Entry 4TSV (X-ray diffraction, 1.80 A resolution); this record covers chain A.

[Chain A]
Protein: Tumor necrosis factor-alpha
Organism: Homo sapiens
UniProt: P01375 (TNFA_HUMAN); residues 8-157 here correspond to UniProt positions 84-233 (UniProt number = residue number + 76)
Sequence (150 residues; row label = number of the first residue in the row):
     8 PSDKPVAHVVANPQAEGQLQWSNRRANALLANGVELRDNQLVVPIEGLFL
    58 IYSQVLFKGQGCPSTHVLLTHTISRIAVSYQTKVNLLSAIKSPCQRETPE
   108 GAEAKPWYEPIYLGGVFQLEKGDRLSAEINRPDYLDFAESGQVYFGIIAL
Not modelled in the structure: 8-9
Sequence notes: engineered mutation Ser-29 (Leu105 in P01375), Ile-52 (Ser128 in P01375), Phe-56 (Tyr132 in P01375)
Disulfides: Cys-69/Cys-101

[Overview]
Chain A is Tumor necrosis factor-alpha (Homo sapiens); the structure, High resolution crystal structure of a
human tnf-alpha mutant, was determined by X-ray diffraction together with 5TSW from the same study.
